PDB entry 4JI8 | X-ray diffraction, 3.74 A resolution | chains A and H of the 21 polymer chains in the assembly

# Chain A
Molecule: 16S rRNA
Source organism: Thermus thermophilus
Sequence (1522 nucleotides; each row starts with the number of its first residue; note: 42 numbers in that range are skipped by the numbering (no residue carries them; nothing is unmodelled there); a row labelled like 190A-190L holds insertion residues (190A, then the next letters in order); numbering starts at 0):
     0 UUUGUUGGAG AGUUUGAUCC UGGCUCAGGG UGAACGCUGG CGGCGUGCCU AAGACAUGCA
    60 AGUCGUGCGG G
    73 CCGCGGGGUU UU
    88 ACUCCG
    95 UGGUC
   101 AGCGGCGGAC GGGUGAGUAA CGCGUGGGU
  129A G
   130 ACCUACCCGG AAGAGGGGGA CAACCCGGGG AAACUCGGGC UAAUCCCCCA UGUGGACCCG
   190 C
190A-190L CCCUUGGGGUGU
   191 GUCCAAAGGG CUUU
   216 GCCCGCUUCC GGAUGGGCCC GCGUCCCAUC AGCUAGUUGG UGGGGUAAUG GCCCACCAAG
   276 GCGACGACGG GUAGCCGGUC UGAGAGGAUG GCCGGCCACA GGGGCACUGA GACACGGGCC
   336 CCACUCCUAC GGGAGGCAGC AGUUAGGAAU CUUCCGCAAU GGGCGCAAGC CUGACGGAGC
   396 GACGCCGCUU GGAGGAAGAA GCCCUUCGGG GUGUAAACUC CUGAA
   442 CCCGGGACGA AACCCCCGAC GA
   474 GGGGACUGAC GGUACCGGG
   494 GUAAUAGCGC CGGCCAACUC CGUGCCAGCA GCCGCGGUAA UACGGAGGGC GCGAGCGUUA
   554 CCCGGAUUCA CUGGGCGUAA AGGGCGUGUA GGCGGCCUGG GGCGUCCCAU GUGAAAGACC
   614 ACGGCUCAAC CGUGGGGGAG CGUGGGAUAC GCUCAGGCUA GACGGUGGGA GAGGGUGGUG
   674 GAAUUCCCGG AGUAGCGGUG AAAUGCGCAG AUACCGGGAG GAACGCCGAU GGCGAAGGCA
   734 GCCACCUGGU CCACCCGUGA CGCUGAGGCG CGAAAGCGUG GGGAGCAAAC CGGAUUAGAU
   794 ACCCGGGUAG UCCACGCCCU AAACGAUGCG CGCUAGGUCU CUGGGUCU
   848 CCUGGGGGCC GAAGCUAACG CGUUAAGCGC GCCGCCUGGG GAGUACGGCC GCAAGGCUGA
   908 AACUCAAAGG AAUUGACGGG GGCCCGCACA AGCGGUGGAG CAUGUGGUUU AAUUCGAAGX
   968 AACGCGAAGA ACCUUACCAG GCCUUGACAU GCUAGG
 1003A G
  1004 AACCCGGGUG AAAGCCUGGG GUGCCCC
1030A-1030D GCGA
  1031 GGGGAGCCCU AGCACAGGUG CUGCAUGGCC GUCGUCAGCU CGUGCCGUGA GGUGUUGGGU
  1091 UAAGUCCCGC AACGAGCGCA ACCCCCGCCG UUAGUUGCCA GCGGUUCGGC CGGGCACUCU
  1151 AACGGGACUG CCCGCGAAA
  1171 GCGGGAGGAA GGAGGGGACG ACGUCUGGUC AGCAUGGCCC UUACGGCCUG GGCGACACAC
  1231 GUGCUACAAU GCCCACUACA AAGCGAUGCC ACCCGGCAAC GGGGAGCUAA UCGCAAAAAG
  1291 GUGGGCCCAG UUCGGAUUGG GGUCUGCAAC CCGACCCCAU GAAGCCGGAA UCGCUAGUAA
  1351 UCGCGGAUCA G
 1361A C
  1362 CAUGCCGCGG UGAAUACGUU CCCGGGCCUU GUACACACXG CCXGUXACGC CAUGGGAGCG
  1422 GGCUCUACCC GAAGUCGCCG GG
  1446 AGCCUACGGG
  1459 CAGGCGCCGA GGGUAGGGCC CGUGACUGGG GCGAAGUCGU AACAAGGUAG CUGUACCGGA
  1519 AGGUGCGGCU GGAUCCACUC CUUUCU
Unresolved in the structure: 0-2, 1534-1538
Sequence notes: conflict C1534 (A2157 in M26923.1), A1535 (C2158 in M26923.1)
Modified positions: PSU (pseudouridine-5'-monophosphate) at position 516, 7MG (7N-methyl-8-hydroguanosine-5'-monophosphate) at position 527, M2G (N2-dimethylguanosine-5'-monophosphate) at position 966, 5MC (5-methylcytidine-5'-monophosphate) at position 967, 2MG (2N-methylguanosine-5'-monophosphate) at position 1207, 5MC (5-methylcytidine-5'-monophosphate) at position 1400, 4OC (4n,o2'-methylcytidine-5'-monophosphate) at position 1402, 5MC (5-methylcytidine-5'-monophosphate) at position 1404, 5MC (5-methylcytidine-5'-monophosphate) at position 1407, UR3 (3-methyluridine-5'-monophoshate) at position 1498, MA6 (6N-dimethyladenosine-5'-monophoshate) at position 1518, MA6 (6N-dimethyladenosine-5'-monophoshate) at position 1519, PSU (pseudouridine-5'-monophosphate) at position 1540, PSU (pseudouridine-5'-monophosphate) at position 1541
Bound ions: Mg2+ site 1 near A53 (its only coordinating residue here); Mg2+ site 2: A59, U387; Mg2+ site 3 near G61 (its only coordinating residue here); Mg2+ site 4 near U83 (its only coordinating residue here); Mg2+ site 5: G107, G324; Mg2+ site 6 near A109 (its only coordinating residue here); Mg2+ site 7: C110, G377; Mg2+ site 8: G117, G289; Mg2+ site 9: G124, U125, G236; Mg2+ site 10 near A149 (its only coordinating residue here); Mg2+ site 11 near G167 (its only coordinating residue here); Mg2+ site 12 near U182 (its only coordinating residue here); 83 more Mg2+ sites not listed
Ligand contacts: streptomycin (SRY): U12, U14, C526, 7MG_527, C912, A913, A914, A915, C1490, G1491
What the authors report for this chain:
  - mutagenesis - C1490U: increased growth

# Chain H
Molecule: Ribosomal protein S8
Source organism: Thermus thermophilus
Reference sequence: Q5SHQ2 (RS8_THET8); numbering as in UniProt (aligned over 1-138)
Chain sequence (138 residues; numbered 1 to 138; the number before each row is that of its first residue):
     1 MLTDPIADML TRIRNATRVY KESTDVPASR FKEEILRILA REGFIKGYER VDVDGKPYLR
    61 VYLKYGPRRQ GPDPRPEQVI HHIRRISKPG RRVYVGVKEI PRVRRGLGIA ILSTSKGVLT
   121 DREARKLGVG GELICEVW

# Interface between chain A and chain H
Pairs across the interface (72):
  U4(A) - Arg102(H)  base contact
  U4(A) - Arg105(H)  hydrogen bond to the base
  C564(A) - Arg91(H)  hydrogen bond to the sugar
  C586(A) - Pro89(H)  phosphate contact
  C586(A) - Gly90(H)  sugar contact
  G587(A) - Thr3(H)  sugar contact
  G587(A) - Pro89(H)  phosphate contact
  G587(A) - Arg92(H)  salt bridge to the phosphate
  G588(A) - Met1(H)  sugar contact
  G588(A) - Leu2(H)  sugar contact
  G588(A) - Pro5(H)  phosphate contact
  C589(A) - Ser29(H)  phosphate contact
  C590(A) - Ser29(H)  phosphate contact
  C590(A) - Arg30(H)  hydrogen bond to the phosphate
  U591(A) - Arg30(H)  salt bridge to the phosphate
  G597(A) - Tyr94(H)  hydrogen bond to the base
  U598(A) - Tyr94(H)  sugar contact
  C599(A) - Val95(H)  sugar contact
  C599(A) - Gly96(H)  phosphate contact
  C599(A) - Val97(H)  phosphate contact
  C599(A) - Val129(H)  sugar contact
  C599(A) - Gly130(H)  hydrogen bond to the sugar
  C599(A) - Gly131(H)  sugar contact
  C600(A) - Gly96(H)  phosphate contact
  C600(A) - Val97(H)  hydrogen bond to the phosphate
  C600(A) - Gly128(H)  sugar contact
  G631(A) - Lys98(H)  salt bridge to the phosphate
  A640(A) - Ser115(H)  hydrogen bond to the sugar
  A640(A) - Lys116(H)  sugar contact
  U641(A) - Ser115(H)  sugar contact
  A642(A) - Ser113(H)  hydrogen bond to the base
  A642(A) - Thr114(H)  base contact
  A642(A) - Ser115(H)  base contact
  A642(A) - Gly117(H)  sugar contact
  C643(A) - Phe31(H)  sugar contact
  C643(A) - Ser113(H)  hydrogen bond to the sugar
  C643(A) - Glu132(H)  hydrogen bond to the sugar
  G644(A) - Arg92(H)  sugar contact
  G644(A) - Tyr94(H)  sugar contact
  A653(A) - Lys56(H)  salt bridge to the phosphate
  G654(A) - Met1(H)  hydrogen bond to the sugar
  G755(A) - Met1(H)  sugar contact
  G823(A) - Thr3(H)  base contact
  C824(A) - Met1(H)  sugar contact
  G825(A) - Leu2(H)  sugar contact
  G825(A) - Asp8(H)  hydrogen bond to the sugar
  G825(A) - Thr11(H)  base contact
  G825(A) - Arg12(H)  hydrogen bond to the sugar
  C826(A) - Arg12(H)  salt bridge to the phosphate
  C826(A) - Asn15(H)  base contact
  U827(A) - Asn15(H)  sugar contact
  U827(A) - Val19(H)  sugar contact
  A828(A) - Val19(H)  phosphate contact
  A828(A) - Lys21(H)  salt bridge to the phosphate
  A860(A) - Arg18(H)  hydrogen bond to the sugar
  A860(A) - Arg75(H)  hydrogen bond to the phosphate
  G861(A) - Arg75(H)  salt bridge to the phosphate
  G874(A) - Asn15(H)  hydrogen bond to the base
  C875(A) - Thr11(H)  base contact
  C875(A) - Arg14(H)  hydrogen bond to the sugar
  C875(A) - Asn15(H)  sugar contact
  G876(A) - Ala7(H)  sugar contact
  G876(A) - Thr11(H)  hydrogen bond to the sugar
  G876(A) - Arg14(H)  hydrogen bond to the phosphate
  C877(A) - Thr3(H)  hydrogen bond to the base
  C877(A) - Asp4(H)  sugar contact
  C877(A) - Lys88(H)  salt bridge to the phosphate
  C877(A) - Pro89(H)  sugar contact
  G878(A) - Thr3(H)  sugar contact
  G878(A) - Lys88(H)  phosphate contact
  G878(A) - Pro89(H)  phosphate contact
  C879(A) - Gly90(H)  phosphate contact
Other interface residues (no listed pair), chain A (37 interface residues in all): U652, A753
Other interface residues (no listed pair), chain H (44 interface residues in all): Ala28, Pro57, Val118

# Overview
37 residues of chain A face 44 of chain H across their interface, with 20 hydrogen bonds and 8 salt bridges.
Among the polar pairs are U4(A)-Arg105(H), G597(A)-Tyr94(H) and A642(A)-Ser113(H). Ligands of chain A:
streptomycin. The Mg2+ site 2 is built by A59(A) and U387(A). From the paper: C1490U of chain A increases
growth.
Here chain A is 16S rRNA and chain H is Ribosomal protein S8, both from Thermus thermophilus. Entry 4JI8
(Crystal Structure of 30S ribosomal subunit from Thermus thermophilus) was determined by X-ray diffraction
together with 4JI0, 4JI1, 4JI2, 4JI3, 4JI4, 4JI5, 4JI6 and 4JI7 from the same study.
